2E43 - chains A and B of the 4 polymer chains in the assembly; structure by X-ray diffraction, 2.10 A resolution.

[Chain A (and B)]
Name: CCAAT/enhancer-binding protein beta
From: Homo sapiens
Notes: chain B of this document is another copy of the same molecule, construct and numbering; everything in this record applies to it too
UniProtKB: P17676 (CEBPB_HUMAN); numbering as in UniProt (aligned over 259-336)
Amino-acid sequence (78 residues; row label = number of the first residue in the row):
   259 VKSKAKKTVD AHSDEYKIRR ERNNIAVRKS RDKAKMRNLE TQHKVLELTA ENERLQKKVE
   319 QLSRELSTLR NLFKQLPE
Not modelled in the structure: 259-270, 333-336 (chain B: 259-270, 335-336)
Sequence notes: engineered mutation Ala-269 (Lys in P17676)
Curated features (UniProtKB/Swiss-Prot):
  - region: Lys-275 to Arg-295 (Basic motif), Leu-297 to Leu-304 (Leucine-zipper)
  - modified residue: Thr-266 (Phosphothreonine), Ser-288 (Phosphoserine), Ser-325 (Phosphoserine)
  - cross-link (Glycyl lysine isopeptide (Lys-Gly)): Lys-260 (interchain with G-Cter in SUMO2), Lys-262 (interchain with G-Cter in SUMO2), Lys-332 (interchain with G-Cter in SUMO2)
  - mutagenesis: Ser-288 (S288A: Loss of nuclear translocation)

[Interface between chain A and chain B]
Pairs across the interface - 43 pairs, chain A then chain B:
  Asn-296(A) with Asn-296(B), hydrogen bond
  Thr-299(A) with Thr-299(B); Val-303(B)
  Gln-300(A) with Thr-299(B)
  Lys-302(A) with Val-303(B)
  Val-303(A) with Thr-299(B); Val-303(B), hydrophobic; Leu-306(B)
  Leu-306(A) with Val-303(B); Leu-306(B), hydrophobic; Thr-307(B)
  Thr-307(A) with Leu-306(B)
  Glu-309(A) with Asn-310(B)
  Asn-310(A) with Leu-306(B), hydrogen bond (side chain-backbone); Glu-309(B); Asn-310(B), hydrogen bond; Leu-313(B)
  Leu-313(A) with Asn-310(B); Leu-313(B), hydrophobic; Gln-314(B); Val-317(B)
  Gln-314(A) with Leu-313(B)
  Lys-316(A) with Val-317(B)
  Val-317(A) with Lys-316(B); Val-317(B), hydrophobic; Leu-320(B)
  Leu-320(A) with Val-317(B); Leu-320(B), hydrophobic; Ser-321(B); Leu-324(B), hydrophobic
  Ser-321(A) with Leu-320(B)
  Glu-323(A) with Leu-324(B); Arg-328(B), salt bridge
  Leu-324(A) with Leu-320(B), hydrophobic; Leu-324(B), hydrophobic
  Leu-327(A) with Leu-324(B), hydrophobic; Leu-327(B), hydrophobic; Arg-328(B); Phe-331(B)
  Arg-328(A) with Glu-323(B), salt bridge; Leu-327(B)
  Leu-330(A) with Phe-331(B), hydrophobic
  Phe-331(A) with Phe-331(B), hydrophobic
Interface residues without a listed pair, chain B (21 interface residues in all): Gln-300, Lys-302, Arg-312

[Overview]
The chain A/chain B interface involves 21 residues from each chain; the contacts include 3 hydrogen bonds and
2 salt bridges. Polar contacts include Glu-323(A)/Arg-328(B), Asn-296(A)/Asn-296(B) and Asn-310(A)/Leu-306(B).
Curated annotation (UniProt) lists one mutagenesis site on chain A.
Both chains are CCAAT/enhancer-binding protein beta (Homo sapiens). Entry 2E43 (Crystal structure of C/EBPbeta
Bzip homodimer K269A mutant bound to A High Affinity DNA fragment) was determined by X-ray diffraction.
